PDB entry 6A5T | electron microscopy, 6.70 A resolution (low resolution: residue-level contacts below are approximate; hydrogen-bond / salt-bridge calls are withheld) | chains A and T of the 23 polymer chains in the assembly

== Chain A ==
Protein: DNA-directed RNA polymerase subunit
Source organism: Komagataella phaffii (strain GS115 / ATCC 20864)
Notes: EC 2.7.7.6
Reference sequence: C4R4Y0 (C4R4Y0_KOMPG); numbering as in UniProt (aligned over 1-1743)
Sequence (1743 residues; row label = number of the first residue in the row):
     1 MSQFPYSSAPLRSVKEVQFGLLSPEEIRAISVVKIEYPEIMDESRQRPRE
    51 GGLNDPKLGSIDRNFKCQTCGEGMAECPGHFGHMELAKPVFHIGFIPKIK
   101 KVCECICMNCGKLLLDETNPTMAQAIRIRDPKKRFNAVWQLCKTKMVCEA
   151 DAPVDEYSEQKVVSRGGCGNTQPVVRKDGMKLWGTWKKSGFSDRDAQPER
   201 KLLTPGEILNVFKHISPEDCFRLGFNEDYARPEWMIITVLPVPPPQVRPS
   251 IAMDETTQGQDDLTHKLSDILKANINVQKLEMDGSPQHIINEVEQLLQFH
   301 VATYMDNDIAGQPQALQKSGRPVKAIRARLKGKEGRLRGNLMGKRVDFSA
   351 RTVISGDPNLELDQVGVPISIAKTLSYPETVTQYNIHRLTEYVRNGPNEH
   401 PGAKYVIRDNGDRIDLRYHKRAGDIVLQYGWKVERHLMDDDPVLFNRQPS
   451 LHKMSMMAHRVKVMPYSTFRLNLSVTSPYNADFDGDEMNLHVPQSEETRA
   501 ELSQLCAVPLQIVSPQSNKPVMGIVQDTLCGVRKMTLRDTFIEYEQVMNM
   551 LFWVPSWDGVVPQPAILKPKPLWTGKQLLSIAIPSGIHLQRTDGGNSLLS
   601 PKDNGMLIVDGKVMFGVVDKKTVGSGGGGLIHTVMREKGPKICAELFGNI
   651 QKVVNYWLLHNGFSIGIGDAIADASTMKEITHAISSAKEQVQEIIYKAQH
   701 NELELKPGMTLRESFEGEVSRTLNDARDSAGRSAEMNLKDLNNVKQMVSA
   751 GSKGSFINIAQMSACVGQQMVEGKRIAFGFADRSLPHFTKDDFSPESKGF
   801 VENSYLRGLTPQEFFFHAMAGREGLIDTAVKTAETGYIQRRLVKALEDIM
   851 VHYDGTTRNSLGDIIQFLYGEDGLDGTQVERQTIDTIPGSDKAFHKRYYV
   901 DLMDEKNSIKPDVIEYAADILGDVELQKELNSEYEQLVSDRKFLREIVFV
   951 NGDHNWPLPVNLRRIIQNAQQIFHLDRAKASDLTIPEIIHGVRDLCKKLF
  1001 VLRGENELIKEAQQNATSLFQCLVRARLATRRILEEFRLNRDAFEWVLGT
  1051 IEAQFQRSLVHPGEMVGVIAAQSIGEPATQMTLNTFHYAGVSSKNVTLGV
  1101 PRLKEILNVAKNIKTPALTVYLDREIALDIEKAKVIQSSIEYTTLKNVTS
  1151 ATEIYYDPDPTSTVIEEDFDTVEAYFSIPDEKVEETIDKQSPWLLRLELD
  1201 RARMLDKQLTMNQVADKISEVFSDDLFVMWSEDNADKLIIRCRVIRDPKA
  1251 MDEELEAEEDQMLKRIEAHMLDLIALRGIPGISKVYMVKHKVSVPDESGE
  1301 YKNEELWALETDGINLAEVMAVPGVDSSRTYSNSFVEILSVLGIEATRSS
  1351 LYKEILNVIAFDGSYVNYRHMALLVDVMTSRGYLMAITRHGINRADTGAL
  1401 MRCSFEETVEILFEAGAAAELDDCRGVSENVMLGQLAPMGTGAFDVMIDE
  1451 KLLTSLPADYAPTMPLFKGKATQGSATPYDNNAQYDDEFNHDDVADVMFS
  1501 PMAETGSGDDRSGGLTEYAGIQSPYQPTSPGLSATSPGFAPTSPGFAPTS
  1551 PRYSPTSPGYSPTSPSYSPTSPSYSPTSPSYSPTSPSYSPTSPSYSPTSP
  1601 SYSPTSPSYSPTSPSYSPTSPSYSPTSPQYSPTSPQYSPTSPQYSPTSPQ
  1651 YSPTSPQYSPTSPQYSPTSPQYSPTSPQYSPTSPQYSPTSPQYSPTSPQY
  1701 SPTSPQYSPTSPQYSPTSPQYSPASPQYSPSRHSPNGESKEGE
Disordered / not traced: 1, 154-160, 190-193, 1082-1094, 1178-1189, 1246-1257, 1458-1743
Ion coordination: Zn2+ site 1: Cys70, Cys77, His80; Zn2+ site 2: Cys107, Cys168; Mg2+: Asp482, Asp484 (shared with 1 residue of chain P)

== Chain T ==
Molecule: 198-nt DNA strand
Sequence (198 nucleotides; numbered -72 to 125; the number before each row is that of its first residue; numbers below 1 keep their minus sign (DA-72 is residue -72)):
   -72 ATCAGAATCCCGGTGCCGAGGCCGCTCAATTGGTCGTAGACAGCTCTAGC
   -22 ACCGCTTAAACGCACGTACGCGCTGTCCCCCGCGTTTTAACCGCCAAGGG
    28 GATTACACCCAAGACACCAGGCACGAGACAGAAAAAAACAACGAAAACGG
    78 CCACCACCCAAACACACCAAACACAAGAGCTAATTGACTGACGTAAGC
Disordered / not traced: 54-125

== Interface between chain A and chain T ==
Residue-residue contacts (14; chain A residue first):
  Ala310(A) with DT30(T)
  Arg327(A) with DT31(T)
  Lys333(A) with DC35(T)
  Arg338(A) with DC35(T)
  Arg345(A) with DC37(T)
  Arg351(A) with DC37(T)
  Gln448(A) with DC36(T)
  Thr832(A) with DA34(T)
  Ala833(A) with DA34(T)
  Tyr837(A) with DC33(T)
  Glu1406(A) with DA32(T)
  Glu1407(A) with DT31(T); DA32(T)
  Glu1410(A) with DT31(T)
Other interface residues (no listed pair), chain A (17 interface residues in all): Lys331, Gly836, Arg840, Arg1389

== Summary ==
17 residues of chain A and 8 residues of chain T are in contact. The Zn2+ site 1 is built by Cys70(A),
Cys77(A) and His80(A). Cys107(A) and Cys168(A) form the Zn2+ site 2.
Chain A is DNA-directed RNA polymerase subunit (Komagataella phaffii (strain GS115 / ATCC 20864)) and chain T
is a 198-nt DNA strand; the structure, RNA polymerase II elongation complex stalled at SHL(-1) of the
nucleosome, was determined by electron microscopy, deposited together with 6A5L, 6A5O, 6A5P, 6A5R, 6A5U and
6INQ.
